PDB entry 9L0D | electron microscopy, 3.41 A resolution | chains A and B of the 4 polymer chains in the assembly

# Chain A
Molecule: Vacuolar fusion protein MON1 homolog A
Organism: Homo sapiens
Reference sequence: Q86VX9 (MON1A_HUMAN); numbering as in UniProt (aligned over 235-652)
Chain sequence (418 residues; each row starts with the number of its first residue):
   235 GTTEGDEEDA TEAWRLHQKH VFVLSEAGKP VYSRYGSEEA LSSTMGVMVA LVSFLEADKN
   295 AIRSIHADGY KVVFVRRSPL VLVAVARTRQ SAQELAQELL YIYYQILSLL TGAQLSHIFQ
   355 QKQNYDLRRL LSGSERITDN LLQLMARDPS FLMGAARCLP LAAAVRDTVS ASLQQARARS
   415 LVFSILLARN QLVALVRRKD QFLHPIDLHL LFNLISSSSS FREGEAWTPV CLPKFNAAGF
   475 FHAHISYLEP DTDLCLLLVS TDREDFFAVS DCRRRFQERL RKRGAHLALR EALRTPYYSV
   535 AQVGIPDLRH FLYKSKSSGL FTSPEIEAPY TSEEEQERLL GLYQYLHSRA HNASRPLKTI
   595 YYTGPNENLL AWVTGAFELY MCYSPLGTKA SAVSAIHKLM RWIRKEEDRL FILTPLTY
Not modelled in the structure: 235

# Chain B
Molecule: Vacuolar fusion protein CCZ1 homolog B
Organism: Homo sapiens
Reference sequence: P86790 (CCZ1B_HUMAN); residue numbers follow UniProt; this construct covers 1-482
Chain sequence (482 residues; row label = number of the first residue in the row):
     1 MAAAAAGAGS GPWAAQEKQF PPALLSFFIY NPRFGPREGQ EENKILFYHP NEVEKNEKIR
    61 NVGLCEAIVQ FTRTFSPSKP AKSLHTQKNR QFFNEPEENF WMVMVVRNPI IEKQSKDGKP
   121 VIEYQEEELL DKVYSSVLRQ CYSMYKLFNG TFLKAMEDGG VKLLKERLEK FFHRYLQTLH
   181 LQSCDLLDIF GGISFFPLDK MTYLKIQSFI NRMEESLNIV KYTAFLYNDQ LIWSGLEQDD
   241 MRILYKYLTT SLFPRHIEPE LAGRDSPIRA EMPGNLQHYG RFLTGPLNLN DPDAKCRFPK
   301 IFVNTDDTYE ELHLIVYKAM SAAVCFMIDA SVHPTLDFCR RLDSIVGPQL TVLASDICEQ
   361 FNINKRMSGS EKEPQFKFIY FNHMNLAEKS TVHMRKTPSV SLTSVHPDLM KILGDINSDF
   421 TRVDEDEEII VKAMSDYWVV GKKSDRRELY VILNQKNANL IEVNEEVKKL CATQFNNIFF
   481 LD
Not modelled in the structure: 1-16
UniProt features mapped onto this chain:
  - modified residue: Ala-2 (N-acetylalanine), Ser-76 (Phosphoserine), Ser-266 (Phosphoserine)

# Interface between chain A and chain B
Residue-residue contacts (81; chain A residue first):
  Trp-248(A) with Phe-75(B), hydrophobic
  Arg-249(A) with Thr-74(B), hydrogen bond (side chain-backbone); Phe-75(B), hydrogen bond (side chain-backbone); Pro-77(B)
  Val-281(A) with Phe-71(B), hydrophobic
  Met-282(A) with Phe-71(B), hydrophobic
  Leu-285(A) with Phe-71(B), hydrophobic
  Phe-288(A) with Arg-60(B); Leu-64(B), hydrophobic
  Leu-289(A) with Leu-64(B), hydrophobic; Thr-86(B)
  Lys-293(A) with Lys-88(B)
  Asn-294(A) with Thr-86(B); Gln-87(B); Lys-88(B), hydrogen bond (side chain-backbone); Asn-89(B)
  Ala-295(A) with Thr-86(B); Gln-87(B)
  Ile-296(A) with Leu-84(B), hydrophobic; Thr-86(B)
  Arg-297(A) with His-85(B), hydrogen bond (backbone-backbone); Thr-86(B); Gln-87(B)
  Ser-298(A) with Leu-84(B); His-85(B), hydrogen bond (backbone-backbone)
  Ile-299(A) with Phe-71(B), hydrophobic; Thr-72(B); Ser-83(B)
  His-300(A) with Ala-81(B); Lys-82(B), hydrogen bond (backbone-backbone); Ser-83(B), hydrogen bond (backbone-backbone)
  Ala-301(A) with Lys-79(B); Pro-80(B); Lys-82(B)
  Asp-302(A) with Lys-79(B), hydrogen bond (backbone-side chain); Lys-82(B)
  Gly-303(A) with Lys-79(B)
  Tyr-304(A) with Thr-72(B), hydrogen bond (side chain-backbone); Ser-76(B), hydrogen bond; Lys-79(B), hydrogen bond (side chain-backbone)
  Val-319(A) with Phe-75(B), hydrophobic
  Arg-321(A) with Phe-75(B), hydrogen bond (side chain-backbone)
  Arg-323(A) with Asp-419(B); Arg-422(B)
  Tyr-579(A) with Asp-419(B), hydrogen bond; Ile-429(B)
  Arg-583(A) with Asp-415(B), salt bridge; Asp-419(B), salt bridge
  Arg-589(A) with Asp-408(B); Lys-411(B); Ala-433(B)
  Pro-590(A) with Ala-433(B); Met-434(B), hydrogen bond (backbone-backbone)
  Leu-591(A) with Ile-412(B), hydrophobic; Val-431(B), hydrophobic; Lys-432(B)
  Lys-592(A) with Lys-432(B), hydrogen bond (backbone-backbone); Met-434(B), hydrogen bond
  Thr-593(A) with Val-431(B); Lys-432(B), hydrogen bond (backbone-backbone); Trp-438(B)
  Ile-594(A) with Ile-430(B)
  Tyr-595(A) with Glu-428(B); Ile-429(B); Ile-430(B), hydrogen bond (backbone-backbone); Leu-460(B), hydrophobic
  Tyr-596(A) with Glu-427(B), hydrogen bond; Glu-428(B); Ile-429(B), hydrophobic
  Thr-597(A) with Asp-426(B); Glu-427(B); Glu-428(B), hydrogen bond (backbone-backbone)
  Gly-598(A) with Asp-426(B); Glu-427(B)
  Pro-599(A) with Glu-425(B); Glu-427(B)
  Leu-604(A) with Leu-460(B), hydrophobic
  Lys-623(A) with Glu-428(B), salt bridge; Asn-464(B)
  Ala-624(A) with Ile-461(B), hydrophobic
  Val-627(A) with Leu-460(B), hydrophobic
Also at the interface, not in a pair above, chain A (50 interface residues in all): Phe-256, Thr-278, Asp-292, Lys-305, Val-306, Phe-308, Thr-322, Ala-326, Gln-327, Asn-586, Ser-588
Also at the interface, not in a pair above, chain B (43 interface residues in all): Ile-68, Glu-126, Glu-127, Glu-128

# Overview
The interface between chain A and chain B involves 50 residues on one side and 43 on the other; the contacts
include 20 hydrogen bonds and 3 salt bridges. Polar pairs include Arg-583(A)/Asp-415(B), Arg-583(A)/Asp-419(B)
and Lys-623(A)/Glu-428(B).
Here chain A is Vacuolar fusion protein MON1 homolog A and chain B is Vacuolar fusion protein CCZ1 homolog B,
both from Homo sapiens. Entry 9L0D (Cryo-EM structure of the human MON1A/CCZ1/C18orf8 complex) was determined
by electron microscopy.
